Entry 5LSK (X-ray diffraction, 3.50 A resolution); this record covers chains D and N of the 5 polymer chains in the assembly.

== Chain D ==
Name: Kinetochore-associated protein DSN1 homolog
Organism: Homo sapiens
UniProt: Q9H410 (DSN1_HUMAN); residues 68-356 here = UniProt positions 68-356
Sequence (296 residues; numbered 67 to 362; the number before each row is that of its first residue):
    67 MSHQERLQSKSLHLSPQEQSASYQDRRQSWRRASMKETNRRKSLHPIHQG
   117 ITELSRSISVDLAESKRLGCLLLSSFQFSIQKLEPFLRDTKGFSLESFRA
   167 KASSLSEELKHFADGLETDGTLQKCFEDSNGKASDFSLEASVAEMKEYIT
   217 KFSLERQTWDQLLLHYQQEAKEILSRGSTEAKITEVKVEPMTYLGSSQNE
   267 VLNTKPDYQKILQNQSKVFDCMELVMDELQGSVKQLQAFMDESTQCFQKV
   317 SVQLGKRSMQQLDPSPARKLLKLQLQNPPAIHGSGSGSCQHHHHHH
Not modelled in the structure: 67-115, 156-158, 194-202, 246-257, 318-362
Sequence notes: initiating methionine (67); expression tag (357-362)
Swiss-Prot annotation at these positions:
  - modified residue (Phosphoserine): Ser77, Ser81, Ser109, Ser125, Ser331
  - cross-link: Lys253 (Glycyl lysine isopeptide (Lys-Gly) (interchain with G-Cter in SUMO2))
From the paper describing this entry:
  - post-translational modification sites: Ser100, Ser109 (citing earlier work)
  - mutagenesis - R106A/R107A, R106A/R107A/K108A: increased binding to FAMCENP-C1-21

== Chain N ==
Name: Kinetochore-associated protein NSL1 homolog
Organism: Homo sapiens
UniProt: Q96IY1 (NSL1_HUMAN); residue numbers follow UniProt; this construct covers 1-206
Sequence (206 residues; each row starts with the number of its first residue):
     1 MAGSPELVVLDPPWDKELAAGTESQALVSATPREDFRVRCTSKRAVTEML
    51 QLCGRFVQKLGDALPEEIREPALRDAQWTFESAVQENISINGQAWQEASD
   101 NCFMDSDIKVLEDQFDEIIVDIATKRKQYPRKILECVIKTIKAKQEILKQ
   151 YHPVVHPLDLKYDPDPAPHMENLKCRGETVAKEISEAMKSLPALIEQGEG
   201 FSQVLR
Not modelled in the structure: 1-31, 205-206
Swiss-Prot annotation at these positions:
  - modified residue: Ser4 (Phosphoserine)

== Chain D / chain N interface ==
Disulfides between the chains: Cys191(D)-Cys40(N)
Pairs across the interface (125; chain D residue first):
  Ile117(D) - Asn87(N)
  Thr118(D) - Asn87(N)
  Leu120(D) - Asn87(N)
  Ser121(D) - Phe36(N)  hydrogen bond (side chain-backbone)
  Ser121(D) - Arg37(N)  hydrogen bond (side chain-backbone)
  Ser121(D) - Asn87(N)  hydrogen bond (backbone-side chain)
  Arg122(D) - Phe36(N)
  Glu130(D) - Val38(N)
  Glu130(D) - Arg39(N)  salt bridge
  Arg133(D) - Phe36(N)  hydrogen bond (side chain-backbone)
  Arg133(D) - Arg37(N)
  Arg133(D) - Val38(N)
  Leu134(D) - Val38(N)  hydrophobic
  Leu134(D) - Met49(N)  hydrophobic
  Leu134(D) - Ile88(N)  hydrophobic
  Leu137(D) - Val38(N)  hydrophobic
  Leu137(D) - Val84(N)
  Leu137(D) - Asn87(N)
  Leu138(D) - Cys53(N)  hydrophobic
  Leu138(D) - Phe80(N)  hydrophobic
  Ser141(D) - Phe80(N)  hydrogen bond (side chain-backbone)
  Ser141(D) - Ala83(N)
  Ser141(D) - Val84(N)  hydrogen bond (side chain-backbone)
  Phe142(D) - Phe56(N)  hydrophobic
  Phe142(D) - Val57(N)
  Phe142(D) - Phe80(N)
  Phe144(D) - Ala83(N)  hydrophobic
  Ser145(D) - Ala76(N)
  Ser145(D) - Thr79(N)
  Ser145(D) - Phe80(N)
  Ile146(D) - Leu60(N)  hydrophobic
  Leu149(D) - Ala72(N)
  Leu149(D) - Ala76(N)  hydrophobic
  Ser163(D) - Ala63(N)
  Phe164(D) - Leu60(N)  hydrophobic
  Lys167(D) - Ala63(N)
  Ala168(D) - Leu60(N)  hydrophobic
  Leu171(D) - Phe56(N)
  Leu171(D) - Leu60(N)  hydrophobic
  Glu174(D) - Phe56(N)
  Glu174(D) - Lys59(N)  salt bridge
  Leu175(D) - Phe56(N)  hydrophobic
  Phe178(D) - Arg55(N)
  Phe178(D) - Phe56(N)  hydrophobic
  Leu188(D) - Met49(N)  hydrophobic
  Lys190(D) - Ala45(N)
  Cys191(D) - Cys40(N)  disulfide
  Cys191(D) - Thr41(N)  hydrogen bond (backbone-backbone)
  Cys191(D) - Ser42(N)
  Cys191(D) - Ala45(N)  hydrophobic
  Cys191(D) - Val46(N)  hydrophobic
  Phe192(D) - Val38(N)  hydrophobic
  Phe192(D) - Arg39(N)
  Phe192(D) - Cys40(N)  hydrophobic
  Phe192(D) - Thr41(N)  hydrogen bond (backbone-side chain)
  Glu193(D) - Thr41(N)  hydrogen bond (backbone-side chain)
  Leu204(D) - Phe103(N)  hydrophobic
  Glu205(D) - Asn101(N)
  Val208(D) - Leu111(N)  hydrophobic
  Met211(D) - Phe115(N)  hydrophobic
  Lys212(D) - Leu111(N)
  Tyr214(D) - Phe115(N)  hydrophobic
  Ile215(D) - Gln114(N)
  Ile215(D) - Phe115(N)
  Ile215(D) - Ile118(N)
  Phe218(D) - Ile118(N)
  Phe218(D) - Ile119(N)  hydrophobic
  Phe218(D) - Arg126(N)
  Ser219(D) - Ile118(N)
  Glu221(D) - Ile122(N)
  Glu221(D) - Arg126(N)  salt bridge
  Arg222(D) - Ile118(N)
  Arg222(D) - Asp121(N)  salt bridge
  Arg222(D) - Ile122(N)
  Arg222(D) - Lys125(N)
  Trp225(D) - Ile122(N)
  Trp225(D) - Tyr129(N)
  Trp225(D) - Pro130(N)  hydrophobic
  Asp226(D) - Lys125(N)  salt bridge
  Asp226(D) - Tyr129(N)  hydrogen bond
  Leu229(D) - Tyr129(N)  hydrophobic
  Leu229(D) - Lys132(N)
  Leu229(D) - Ile133(N)  hydrophobic
  Tyr232(D) - Ile133(N)  hydrophobic
  Tyr232(D) - Cys136(N)
  Gln233(D) - Cys136(N)
  Glu235(D) - Thr140(N)
  Ala236(D) - Cys136(N)
  Ile239(D) - Thr140(N)
  Ile239(D) - Lys144(N)
  Leu240(D) - Ala143(N)  hydrophobic
  Gly243(D) - Ile147(N)
  Lys271(D) - Leu158(N)
  Tyr274(D) - Lys161(N)
  Gln275(D) - Lys161(N)
  Gln275(D) - Tyr162(N)
  Leu278(D) - Lys161(N)
  Leu278(D) - Tyr162(N)  hydrophobic
  Gln279(D) - Tyr162(N)
  Ser282(D) - Asp165(N)
  Phe285(D) - His169(N)
  Phe285(D) - Met170(N)  hydrophobic
  Glu289(D) - His169(N)  salt bridge
  Glu289(D) - Arg176(N)
  Met292(D) - Leu173(N)
  Met292(D) - Arg176(N)
  Met292(D) - Gly177(N)
  Met292(D) - Val180(N)  hydrophobic
  Asp293(D) - Arg176(N)  salt bridge
  Leu295(D) - Val180(N)  hydrophobic
  Gln296(D) - Arg176(N)
  Gln296(D) - Val180(N)
  Val299(D) - Val180(N)  hydrophobic
  Val299(D) - Glu183(N)
  Val299(D) - Ile184(N)  hydrophobic
  Leu302(D) - Ala187(N)  hydrophobic
  Met306(D) - Ala187(N)  hydrophobic
  Met306(D) - Ser190(N)
  Met306(D) - Leu194(N)
  Ser309(D) - Leu194(N)
  Thr310(D) - Leu194(N)
  Phe313(D) - Leu194(N)
  Phe313(D) - Gly198(N)
  Phe313(D) - Phe201(N)
  Val316(D) - Phe201(N)  hydrophobic
Also at the interface, not in a pair above, chain D (77 interface residues in all): Glu119, Lys148, Leu153, Arg154, Asp155, Leu228, Met288, Gln303
Also at the interface, not in a pair above, chain N (75 interface residues in all): Asp35, Leu64, Pro65, Glu67, Glu86, Ile108, Glu112, Glu117, Val137, Leu160, Thr179, Leu191, Gln197

== In short ==
The interface between chain D and chain N involves 77 residues on one side and 75 on the other; the contacts
include 1 disulfide bond, 10 hydrogen bonds and 7 salt bridges. Polar contacts include Glu130(D)-Arg39(N),
Glu174(D)-Lys59(N) and Glu221(D)-Arg126(N). From the paper: R106A/R107A and R106A/R107A/K108A of chain D
increase binding to FAMCENP-C1-21; modification sites Ser100(D) and Ser109(D).
Chain D is Kinetochore-associated protein DSN1 homolog and chain N is Kinetochore-associated protein NSL1
homolog, both from Homo sapiens; the structure, Crystal structure of the human kinetochore MIS12-cenp-C
complex, was determined by X-ray diffraction together with 5LSI and 5LSJ from the same study.
